PDB entry 5O60 | electron microscopy, 3.18 A resolution | chains A and E of the 35 polymer chains in the assembly

# Chain A
Molecule: 23S rRNA
From: Mycobacterium smegmatis str. MC2 155
Sequence (3120 nucleotides; each row starts with the number of its first residue):
     1 UAAGUGUUUAAGGGCGCAUGGUGGAUGCCUUGGCACUGGGAGCCGAUGAA
    51 GGACGUAGGAGGCUGCGAUAAGCCUCGGGGAGCUGUCAACCGAGCGUUGA
   101 UCCGAGGAUGUCCGAAUGGGGAAACCCGGCACGAGUGAUGUCGUGUCACC
   151 AGGCGCUGAAUAUAUAGGCGUCUGGGGGGAACGCGGGGAAGUGAAACAUC
   201 UCAGUACCCGUAGGAAGAGAAAACAAAAUGUGAUUCCGUGAGUAGUGGCG
   251 AGCGAAAGCGGAGGAUGGCUAAACCGUAUGCAUGUGAUACCGGGUAGGGG
   301 UUGUGUGUGCGGGGUUGUGGGACCUAUCUUUCCGGCUCUACCUGGCUGGA
   351 GGGCAGUGAGAAAAUGUUGUGGUUAGCGGAAAUGGCUUGGGAUGGCCUGC
   401 CGUAGACGGUGAGAGCCCGGUACGUGAAAACCCGACGUCUGUCUUGAUGG
   451 UGUUCCCGAGUAGCAGCGGGCCCGUGGAAUCUGCUGUGAAUCUGCCGGGA
   501 CCACCCGGUAAGCCUGAAUACUUCCCAGUGACCGAUAGCGGAUUAGUACC
   551 GUGAGGGAAUGGUGAAAAGUACCCCGGGAGGGGAGUGAAAGAGUACCUGA
   601 AACCGUGCGCUUACAAUCCGUCAGAGCCCUCGACGUGUCGUGGGGUGAUG
   651 GCGUGCCUUUUGAAGAAUGAGCCUGCGAGUCAGGGACAUGUCGCGAGGUU
   701 AACCCGGGUGGGGUAGCCGCAGCGAAAGCGAGUCUGAAUAGGGCGUAUCC
   751 ACACAAGAGUGUGUGGUGUAGUGGUGUGUUCUGGACCCGAAGCGGAGUGA
   801 UCUACCCAUGGCCAGGGUGAAGCGCGGGUAAGACCGCGUGGAGGCCCGAA
   851 CCCACUUAGGUUGAAGACUGAGGGGAUGAGCUGUGGGUAGGGGUGAAAGG
   901 CCAAUCAAACUCCGUGAUAGCUGGUUCUCCCCGAAAUGCAUUUAGGUGCA
   951 GCGUCGCAUGUUUCUUGCCGGAGGUAGAGCUACUGGAUGGCCGAUGGGCC
  1001 CCACAGGGUUACUGACGUCAGCCAAACUCCGAAUGCCGGUAAGUCCAAGA
  1051 GUGCGGCAGUGAGACGGCGGGGGAUAAGCUCCGUGCGUCGAGAGGGAAAC
  1101 AGCCCAGAUCGCCGGCUAAGGCCCCUAAGCGUGUGCUAAGUGGAAAAGGA
  1151 UGUGCAGUCGCGAAGACAACCAGGAGGUUGGCUUAGAAGCAGCCACCCUU
  1201 GAAAGAGUGCGUAAUAGCUCACUGGUCAAGUGAUUGUGCGCCGAUAAUGU
  1251 AGCGGGGCUCAAGCACACCGCCGAAGCCGCGGCAGCCAACGUGUUGGCUG
  1301 GGUAGGGGAGCGUCCUGCAUCCGGUGAAGCCGCCGAGUGAUCGAGUGGUG
  1351 GAGGGUGUGGGAGUGAGAAUGCAGGCAUGAGUAGCGAUUAGGCAAGUGAG
  1401 AACCUUGCCCGCCGAAAGACCAAGGGUUCCUGGGCCAGGCCAGUCCGCCC
  1451 AGGGUGAGUCGGGACCUAAGGCGAGGCCGACAGGCGUAGUCGAUGGACAA
  1501 CGGGUUGAUAUUCCCGUACCCGUGUAUGUGCGUCCAUGAUGAAUCAGCGG
  1551 UACUAACCAUCCAAAACCACCGUGACCGCACCUUUCGGGGUGUGGCGUUG
  1601 GUGGGGCUGCAUGGGACCUUCGUUGGUAGUAGUCAAGCGAUGGGGUGACG
  1651 CAGGAAGGUAGCCGUACCGGUCAGUGGUAAUACCGGGGUAAGCCUGUAGG
  1701 GAGUCAGAUAGGUAAAUCCGUCUGGCAUAUAUCCUGAGAGGUGAUGCAUA
  1751 GCCGAGUGAGGCGAAUUCGGUGAUCCUAUGCUGCCGAGAAAAGCCUCUAG
  1801 CGAGGACAUACACGGCCCGUACCCCAAACCAACACAGGUGGUCAGGUAGA
  1851 GAAUACUAAGGCGUACGAGUGAACUAUGGUUAAGGAACUCGGCAAAAUGC
  1901 CCCCGUAACUUCGGGAGAAGGGGGACCCACAUGGCGUGUAAGCCUUUACG
  1951 GCCCAAGCGUGAGUGGGUGGCACAAACCAGUGAGAAGCGACUGUUUACUA
  2001 AAAACACAGGUCCGUGCGAAGUCGCAAGACGAUGUAUACGGACUGACGCC
  2051 UGCCCGGUGCUGGAAGGUUAAGAGGACCCGUUAACUCCCUUUGGGGGUGA
  2101 AGCGGAGAAUUUAAGCCCCAGUAAACGGCGGUGGUAACUAUAACCAUCCU
  2151 AAGGUAGCGAAAUUCCUUGUCGGGUAAGUUCCGACCUGCACGAAUGGCGU
  2201 AACGACUUCUCAACUGUCUCAACCAUAGACUCGGCGAAAUUGCACUACGA
  2251 GUAAAGAUGCUCGUUACGCGCGGCAGGACGAAAAGACCCCGGGACCUUCA
  2301 CUACAACUUGGUAUUGGUGCUCGAUACGGUUUGUGUAGGAUAGGUGGGAG
  2351 ACUGUGAAGCUCACACGCCAGUGUGGGUGGAGUCGUUGUUGAAAUACCAC
  2401 UCUGAUCGUAUUGGGCCUCUAACCUCGGACCGUAUAUCCGGUUCAGGGAC
  2451 AGUGCCUGGUGGGUAGUUUAACUGGGGCGGUUGCCUCCUAAAAUGUAACG
  2501 GAGGCGCCCAAAGGUUCCCUCAACCUGGACGGCAAUCAGGUGUUGAGUGU
  2551 AAGUGCACAAGGGAGCUUGACUGCGAGACGGACAUGUCGAGCAGGGACGA
  2601 AAGUCGGGACUAGUGAUCCGGCACCUCUGAGUGGAAGGGGUGUCGCUCAA
  2651 CGGAUAAAAGGUACCCCGGGGAUAACAGGCUGAUCUUCCCCAAGAGUCCA
  2701 UAUCGACGGGAUGGUUUGGCACCUCGAUGUCGGCUCGUCGCAUCCUGGGG
  2751 CUGGAGCAGGUCCCAAGGGUUGGGCUGUUCGCCCAUUAAAGCGGCACGCG
  2801 AGCUGGGUUUAGAACGUCGUGAGACAGUUCGGUCUCUAUCCGCCGCGCGC
  2851 GUCAGAAGCUUGAGGAAACCUGUCCCUAGUACGAGAGGACCGGGACGGAC
  2901 GAACCUCUGGUAUACCAGUUGUCCCACCAGGGGCACGGCUGGAUAGCCAC
  2951 GUUCGGACAGGAUAACCGCUGAAAGCAUCUAAGCGGGAAACCUCUUCCAA
  3001 GACCAGGCUUCUCACCCUCUAGGAGGGAUAAGGCCCCCCGCAGACCACGG
  3051 GAUUGAUAGACCAGACCUGGAAGCCUAGUAAUAGGUGCAGGGAACUGGCA
  3101 CUAACCGGCCGAAAACUUAC
Not modelled in the structure: 1
Bound ions: Mg2+ site 1: U7, A3024; Mg2+ site 2 near G13 (its only coordinating residue here); Mg2+ site 3: C28, G1354; Mg2+ site 4: C43, G214; Mg2+ site 5 near U69 (its only coordinating residue here); Mg2+ site 6 near U117 (its only coordinating residue here); Mg2+ site 7: A159, U163; Mg2+ site 8 near U171 (its only coordinating residue here); Mg2+ site 9: G191, U2467; Mg2+ site 10: A196, C197; Mg2+ site 11 near G204 (its only coordinating residue here); Mg2+ site 12 near G217 (its only coordinating residue here); 242 more Mg2+ sites not listed
Residues lining bound ligands: phenylalanine (PHE): A2286, C2287, U2809

# Chain E
Protein: 50S ribosomal protein L4
From: Mycobacterium smegmatis str. MC2 155
UniProtKB: A0QSD2 (RL4_MYCS2); residues 1-215 here = UniProt positions 1-215
Chain sequence (215 residues; row label = number of the first residue in the row):
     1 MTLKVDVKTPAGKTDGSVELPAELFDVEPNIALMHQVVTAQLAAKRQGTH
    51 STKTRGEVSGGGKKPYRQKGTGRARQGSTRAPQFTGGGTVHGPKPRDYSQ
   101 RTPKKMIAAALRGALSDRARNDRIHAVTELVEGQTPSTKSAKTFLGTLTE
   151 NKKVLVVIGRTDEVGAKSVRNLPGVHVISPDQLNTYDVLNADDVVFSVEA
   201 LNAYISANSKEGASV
Not modelled in the structure: 1, 211-215
Bound ions: Mg2+: Gln83 (shared with C676(A) of chain A)

# Chain A / chain E interface
Pairs across the interface (151):
  C34(A) with Ser51(E), sugar contact
  A35(A) with Thr49(E), sugar contact; His50(E), sugar contact
  C36(A) with Thr49(E), sugar contact
  C401(A) with Lys139(E), salt bridge to the phosphate
  G402(A) with Thr138(E), sugar contact; Lys142(E), hydrogen bond to the base; Asn171(E), hydrogen bond to the base; Leu172(E), base contact
  U403(A) with Pro136(E), phosphate contact; Ser137(E), phosphate contact; Thr138(E), hydrogen bond to the phosphate; Lys167(E), hydrogen bond to the base
  A404(A) with Thr138(E), phosphate contact; Arg170(E), salt bridge to the phosphate; Asn171(E), phosphate contact
  G405(A) with Asn171(E), hydrogen bond to the sugar
  A422(A) with Arg170(E), hydrogen bond to the sugar
  C423(A) with Lys167(E), sugar contact
  U529(A) with Gln47(E), hydrogen bond to the base
  G530(A) with Gln47(E), hydrogen bond to the sugar; Thr49(E), hydrogen bond to the base
  A531(A) with Leu42(E), hydrogen bond to the base; Ala43(E), base contact; Arg46(E), phosphate contact; Gln47(E), hydrogen bond to the phosphate
  C532(A) with Arg46(E), salt bridge to the phosphate; Thr49(E), sugar contact; His50(E), salt bridge to the phosphate
  U536(A) with Thr85(E), hydrogen bond to the base
  A537(A) with Gly86(E), hydrogen bond to the phosphate
  G538(A) with Thr89(E), hydrogen bond to the phosphate
  C539(A) with Lys53(E), hydrogen bond to the phosphate
  G540(A) with Val58(E), phosphate contact; Ser59(E), hydrogen bond to the phosphate
  G546(A) with Ser59(E), base contact
  G557(A) with Gly60(E), phosphate contact; Gly61(E), hydrogen bond to the phosphate
  A558(A) with Arg80(E), salt bridge to the phosphate
  G675(A) with Thr85(E), base contact
  A678(A) with Val90(E), phosphate contact
  G679(A) with His91(E), sugar contact
  U680(A) with His91(E), sugar contact
  C681(A) with Arg96(E), hydrogen bond to the phosphate
  A682(A) with Arg96(E), salt bridge to the phosphate
  G684(A) with Arg101(E), hydrogen bond to the sugar
  C692(A) with Asn30(E), hydrogen bond to the phosphate; Leu33(E), sugar contact; Met106(E), sugar contact
  G693(A) with Asn30(E), hydrogen bond to the phosphate; Leu33(E), sugar contact; Met106(E), sugar contact
  C694(A) with Lys105(E), hydrogen bond to the sugar
  G698(A) with Lys105(E), salt bridge to the phosphate
  U699(A) with Lys105(E), salt bridge to the phosphate
  U700(A) with Arg101(E), hydrogen bond to the phosphate; Thr102(E), phosphate contact; Pro103(E), phosphate contact; Lys104(E), hydrogen bond to the phosphate
  G706(A) with Arg160(E), hydrogen bond to the sugar; Gln182(E), base contact
  G708(A) with His176(E), hydrogen bond to the base; Asn184(E), base contact; Asp187(E), hydrogen bond to the base
  U709(A) with Gln41(E), hydrogen bond to the phosphate; Ala44(E), sugar contact; Lys45(E), base contact; Asn184(E), hydrogen bond to the sugar
  G710(A) with Gln41(E), hydrogen bond to the phosphate; Ile107(E), phosphate contact; Asp181(E), hydrogen bond to the sugar; Gln182(E), hydrogen bond to the base; Leu183(E), sugar contact; Asn184(E), sugar contact
  G713(A) with Lys104(E), hydrogen bond to the base
  G773(A) with Pro103(E), sugar contact; Met106(E), hydrogen bond to the base
  G774(A) with Gln36(E), hydrogen bond to the base; Arg101(E), salt bridge to the phosphate; Thr102(E), sugar contact; Pro103(E), sugar contact
  U775(A) with Gln36(E), sugar contact; Gln100(E), sugar contact; Arg101(E), phosphate contact
  C786(A) with His91(E), hydrogen bond to the sugar
  C787(A) with Pro82(E), phosphate contact; Val90(E), sugar contact; His91(E), phosphate contact
  C788(A) with Arg55(E), salt bridge to the phosphate; Pro82(E), phosphate contact; Gln83(E), hydrogen bond to the sugar
  G789(A) with Arg55(E), salt bridge to the phosphate; Lys64(E), phosphate contact; Gln68(E), hydrogen bond to the sugar; Arg75(E), base contact; Gly77(E), hydrogen bond to the phosphate; Ser78(E), phosphate contact
  A790(A) with Lys64(E), salt bridge to the phosphate; Gln68(E), sugar contact; Gly77(E), phosphate contact
  A791(A) with Lys64(E), phosphate contact
  U911(A) with Lys63(E), phosphate contact
  C912(A) with Lys63(E), phosphate contact
  C913(A) with Gly62(E), phosphate contact
  G916(A) with Thr54(E), base contact; Arg55(E), sugar contact; Gly56(E), base contact
  U922(A) with Arg75(E), hydrogen bond to the base
  G1317(A) with Leu42(E), sugar contact; Tyr186(E), hydrogen bond to the sugar
  C1318(A) with Lys153(E), phosphate contact; Asn190(E), sugar contact
  A1319(A) with Lys153(E), salt bridge to the phosphate
  U1320(A) with Lys152(E), salt bridge to the phosphate
  G1359(A) with His35(E), hydrogen bond to the sugar
  G1360(A) with His35(E), phosphate contact
  G1361(A) with Arg46(E), hydrogen bond to the sugar
  A1362(A) with Arg96(E), salt bridge to the phosphate
  G1363(A) with Thr52(E), base contact; Thr89(E), hydrogen bond to the base; His91(E), sugar contact; Pro93(E), phosphate contact
  A1369(A) with Gln83(E), base contact
  U1370(A) with Gly72(E), base contact; Arg73(E), hydrogen bond to the base; Ala74(E), phosphate contact; Arg75(E), base contact
  G1371(A) with Ala74(E), phosphate contact; Gln76(E), hydrogen bond to the sugar; Gln83(E), hydrogen bond to the base
  C1372(A) with Arg73(E), salt bridge to the phosphate; Gln76(E), sugar contact; Gln83(E), sugar contact; Phe84(E), sugar contact; Thr85(E), hydrogen bond to the sugar
  A1373(A) with Arg73(E), salt bridge to the phosphate; Thr85(E), sugar contact
  A2283(A) with Gly70(E), sugar contact; Gly72(E), phosphate contact
  A2284(A) with Lys69(E), sugar contact; Gly70(E), hydrogen bond to the phosphate; Thr71(E), phosphate contact; Gly72(E), phosphate contact; Arg75(E), base contact
  G2285(A) with Lys69(E), salt bridge to the phosphate
  C2667(A) with Gln68(E), phosphate contact; Lys69(E), phosphate contact
  G2668(A) with Gln68(E), hydrogen bond to the phosphate; Lys69(E), salt bridge to the phosphate; Arg75(E), phosphate contact
  G2669(A) with Arg75(E), salt bridge to the phosphate
Also at the interface, not in a pair above, chain A (81 interface residues in all): A406, C676, G677, A701, G711, G712, G784
Also at the interface, not in a pair above, chain E (83 interface residues in all): Ala32, Thr39, Glu57, Ala81, Pro95, Pro173, Val177

# Summary
81 residues of chain A face 83 of chain E across their interface; the contacts include 50 hydrogen bonds and
20 salt bridges. Among the polar pairs are G402(A)-Lys142(E), G402(A)-Asn171(E) and U403(A)-Lys167(E). Bound
to chain A: phenylalanine. U7(A) and A3024(A) form the Mg2+ site 1.
Here chain A is 23S rRNA and chain E is 50S ribosomal protein L4, both from Mycobacterium smegmatis str. MC2
155. Entry 5O60 (Structure of the 50S large ribosomal subunit from Mycobacterium smegmatis) was determined by
electron microscopy (same publication as 5O5J and 5O61).
